8GHU - chains a and p of the 15 polymer chains in the assembly; structure by electron microscopy, 3.00 A resolution.

== Chain a ==
Molecule: 16S rRNA
Source organism: Escherichia coli
Sequence (1532 nucleotides; row label = number of the first residue in the row):
     2 AAUUGAAGAG UUUGAUCAUG GCUCAGAUUG AACGCUGGCG GCAGGCCUAA CACAUGCAAG
    62 UCGAACGGUA ACAGGAAGAA GCUUGCUUCU UUGCUGACGA GUGGCGGACG GGUGAGUAAU
   122 GUCUGGGAAA CUGCCUGAUG GAGGGGGAUA ACUACUGGAA ACGGUAGCUA AUACCGCAUA
   182 ACGUCGCAAG ACCAAAGAGG GGGACCUUCG GGCCUCUUGC CAUCGGAUGU GCCCAGAUGG
   242 GAUUAGCUAG UAGGUGGGGU AACGGCUCAC CUAGGCGACG AUCCCUAGCU GGUCUGAGAG
   302 GAUGACCAGC CACACUGGAA CUGAGACACG GUCCAGACUC CUACGGGAGG CAGCAGUGGG
   362 GAAUAUUGCA CAAUGGGCGC AAGCCUGAUG CAGCCAUGCC GCGUGUAUGA AGAAGGCCUU
   422 CGGGUUGUAA AGUACUUUCA GCGGGGAGGA AGGGAGUAAA GUUAAUACCU UUGCUCAUUG
   482 ACGUUACCCG CAGAAGAAGC ACCGGCUAAC UCCGUGCCAG CAGCCGCGGU AAUACGGAGG
   542 GUGCAAGCGU UAAUCGGAAU UACUGGGCGU AAAGCGCACG CAGGCGGUUU GUUAAGUCAG
   602 AUGUGAAAUC CCCGGGCUCA ACCUGGGAAC UGCAUCUGAU ACUGGCAAGC UUGAGUCUCG
   662 UAGAGGGGGG UAGAAUUCCA GGUGUAGCGG UGAAAUGCGU AGAGAUCUGG AGGAAUACCG
   722 GUGGCGAAGG CGGCCCCCUG GACGAAGACU GACGCUCAGG UGCGAAAGCG UGGGGAGCAA
   782 ACAGGAUUAG AUACCCUGGU AGUCCACGCC GUAAACGAUG UCGACUUGGA GGUUGUGCCC
   842 UUGAGGCGUG GCUUCCGGAG CUAACGCGUU AAGUCGACCG CCUGGGGAGU ACGGCCGCAA
   902 GGUUAAAACU CAAAUGAAUU GACGGGGGCC CGCACAAGCG GUGGAGCAUG UGGUUUAAUU
   962 CGAUGCAACG CGAAGAACCU UACCUGGUCU UGACAUCCAC GGAAGUUUUC AGAGAUGAGA
  1022 AUGUGCCUUC GGGAACCGUG AGACAGGUGC UGCAUGGCUG UCGUCAGCUC GUGUUGUGAA
  1082 AUGUUGGGUU AAGUCCCGCA ACGAGCGCAA CCCUUAUCCU UUGUUGCCAG CGGUCCGGCC
  1142 GGGAACUCAA AGGAGACUGC CAGUGAUAAA CUGGAGGAAG GUGGGGAUGA CGUCAAGUCA
  1202 UCAUGGCCCU UACGACCAGG GCUACACACG UGCUACAAUG GCGCAUACAA AGAGAAGCGA
  1262 CCUCGCGAGA GCAAGCGGAC CUCAUAAAGU GCGUCGUAGU CCGGAUUGGA GUCUGCAACU
  1322 CGACUCCAUG AAGUCGGAAU CGCUAGUAAU CGUGGAUCAG AAUGCCACGG UGAAUACGUU
  1382 CCCGGGCCUU GUACACACAG CCCXUCACAC CAUGGGAGUG GGUUGCAAAA GAAGUAGGUA
  1442 GCUUAACCUU CGGGAGGGCG CUUACCACUU UGUGAUUCAU GACUGGGGUG AAGUCGUAAC
  1502 AAGGUAACCG UAGGGGAACC UGCGGUUGGA UC
Modified positions: ZIV ((2S)-4-[[(2R,3S,4R,5R)-5-(6-aminopurin-9-yl)-3,4-bis(oxidanyl)oxolan-2-yl]methyl-[2-[2-azanyl-9-[(2R,3R,4R,5R)-5-[bis(oxidanyl)phosphanyloxymethyl]-3,4-bis(oxidanyl)oxolan-2-yl]-6-oxidanylidene-3H-purin-7-yl]ethyl]amino]-2-azanyl-butanoic acid) at position 1405
Bound ions: Mg2+ site 1 near U17 (its only coordinating residue here); Mg2+ site 2 near C48 (its only coordinating residue here); Mg2+ site 3 near A53 (its only coordinating residue here); Mg2+ site 4: U180, A195; Mg2+ site 5 near G266 (its only coordinating residue here); Mg2+ site 6: G299, G558; Mg2+ site 7 near C352 (its only coordinating residue here); Mg2+ site 8 near G361 (its only coordinating residue here); Mg2+ site 9 near C504 (its only coordinating residue here); Mg2+ site 10 near A560 (its only coordinating residue here); Mg2+ site 11 near C569 (its only coordinating residue here); Mg2+ site 12 near A572 (its only coordinating residue here); 6 more Mg2+ sites not listed
From the paper describing this entry:
  - conformationally variable residues: A1408, U1495, G1516

== Chain p ==
Name: 30S ribosomal protein S16
Source organism: Escherichia coli
Reference sequence: C3SYP2 (C3SYP2_ECOLX); residue numbers follow UniProt; this construct covers 1-82
Chain sequence (82 residues; numbered 1 to 82; the number before each row is that of its first residue):
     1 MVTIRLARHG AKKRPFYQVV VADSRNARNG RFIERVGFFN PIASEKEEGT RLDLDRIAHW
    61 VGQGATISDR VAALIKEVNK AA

== How chain a and chain p interact ==
Contacting residue pairs (63; chain a residue first):
  C43(a) - Ala11(p)  phosphate contact
  C43(a) - Lys12(p)  salt bridge to the phosphate
  A44(a) - Ala11(p)  phosphate contact
  A44(a) - Lys12(p)  hydrogen bond to the phosphate
  C110(a) - Arg25(p)  hydrogen bond to the sugar
  C110(a) - Asn26(p)  sugar contact
  G111(a) - Ala27(p)  sugar contact
  G134(a) - Arg25(p)  base contact
  C135(a) - Met1(p)  hydrogen bond to the base
  C136(a) - Met1(p)  sugar contact
  C136(a) - Ala65(p)  sugar contact
  C136(a) - Thr66(p)  sugar contact
  U137(a) - Gly62(p)  hydrogen bond to the sugar
  U137(a) - Gly64(p)  sugar contact
  G227(a) - Gln63(p)  hydrogen bond to the base
  A228(a) - Trp60(p)  sugar contact
  U229(a) - Asp23(p)  hydrogen bond to the sugar
  U229(a) - Ile33(p)  sugar contact
  G230(a) - Arg31(p)  salt bridge to the phosphate
  U231(a) - Arg31(p)  salt bridge to the phosphate
  A309(a) - Asn29(p)  sugar contact
  A309(a) - Gly30(p)  phosphate contact
  G310(a) - Gly30(p)  phosphate contact
  G310(a) - Arg31(p)  hydrogen bond to the phosphate
  C311(a) - Arg31(p)  salt bridge to the phosphate
  A374(a) - Tyr17(p)  hydrogen bond to the sugar
  A374(a) - Arg70(p)  hydrogen bond to the phosphate
  U375(a) - Tyr17(p)  sugar contact
  U375(a) - Arg28(p)  hydrogen bond to the base
  U375(a) - Arg70(p)  salt bridge to the phosphate
  G376(a) - Arg5(p)  hydrogen bond to the phosphate
  G376(a) - Leu6(p)  hydrogen bond to the phosphate
  G377(a) - Thr3(p)  phosphate contact
  G377(a) - Arg5(p)  salt bridge to the phosphate
  G377(a) - Ser24(p)  sugar contact
  G378(a) - Arg25(p)  salt bridge to the phosphate
  U390(a) - Arg28(p)  hydrogen bond to the sugar
  G391(a) - Arg8(p)  hydrogen bond to the phosphate
  C392(a) - Arg8(p)  salt bridge to the phosphate
  C392(a) - Lys12(p)  phosphate contact
  C392(a) - Lys13(p)  hydrogen bond to the phosphate
  A393(a) - Lys12(p)  salt bridge to the phosphate
  A393(a) - Lys13(p)  salt bridge to the phosphate
  G449(a) - Lys13(p)  base contact
  G450(a) - Pro15(p)  sugar contact
  A451(a) - Arg70(p)  salt bridge to the phosphate
  A452(a) - Arg70(p)  sugar contact
  A452(a) - Ala73(p)  sugar contact
  G453(a) - Asp69(p)  hydrogen bond to the sugar
  G453(a) - Ala73(p)  phosphate contact
  U473(a) - Lys76(p)  salt bridge to the phosphate
  C483(a) - Lys13(p)  base contact
  A607(a) - Phe32(p)  sugar contact
  A608(a) - Phe32(p)  sugar contact
  G617(a) - Glu45(p)  phosphate contact
  C618(a) - Arg14(p)  hydrogen bond to the sugar
  C624(a) - His9(p)  phosphate contact
  U625(a) - His9(p)  phosphate contact
  U625(a) - Phe16(p)  phosphate contact
  U625(a) - Gln18(p)  phosphate contact
  G626(a) - Gln18(p)  hydrogen bond to the phosphate
  G626(a) - Arg35(p)  salt bridge to the phosphate
  G627(a) - Arg35(p)  salt bridge to the phosphate
Interface residues without a listed pair, chain a (43 interface residues in all): G107, G616, C623
Interface residues without a listed pair, chain p (44 interface residues in all): Val2, Gly10, Phe38, Pro41, Lys46, Ser68, Val71

== In short ==
43 residues of chain a face 44 of chain p across their interface, with 18 hydrogen bonds and 14 salt bridges.
Polar contacts include C135(a)-Met1(p), G227(a)-Gln63(p) and U375(a)-Arg28(p). The Mg2+ site 4 is built by
U180(a) and A195(a). From the paper: conformational variability at A1408(a), U1495(a) and G1516(a).
Here chain a is 16S rRNA and chain p is 30S ribosomal protein S16, both from Escherichia coli. Entry 8GHU
(Methyltransferase RmtC bound to the 30S ribosomal subunit) was determined by electron microscopy.
